Entry 3SPV (X-ray diffraction, 1.30 A resolution); this record covers chains A and C of the 3 polymer chains in the assembly.

[Chain A]
Name: HLA class I histocompatibility antigen, B-8 alpha chain
Organism: Homo sapiens
Reference sequence: P30460 (1B08_HUMAN); residues 1-276 here correspond to UniProt positions 25-300 (UniProt number = residue number + 24)
Amino-acid sequence (276 residues; row label = number of the first residue in the row):
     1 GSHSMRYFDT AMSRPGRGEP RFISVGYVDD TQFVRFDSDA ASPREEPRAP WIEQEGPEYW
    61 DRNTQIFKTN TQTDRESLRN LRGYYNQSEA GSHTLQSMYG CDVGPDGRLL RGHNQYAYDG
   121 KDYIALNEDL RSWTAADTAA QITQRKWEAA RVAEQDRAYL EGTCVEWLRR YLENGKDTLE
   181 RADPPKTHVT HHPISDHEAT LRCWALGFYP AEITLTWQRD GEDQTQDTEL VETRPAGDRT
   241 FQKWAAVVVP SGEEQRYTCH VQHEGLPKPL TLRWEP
Disulfide bonds: C101-C164, C203-C259
Metal / ion sites: Na+: D74, L95, S97

[Chain C]
Name: peptide from Trans-activator protein BZLF1
Reference sequence: P03206 (BZLF1_EBVB9); residues 1-8 here correspond to UniProt positions 190-197 (UniProt number = residue number + 189)
Amino-acid sequence (8 residues; each row starts with the number of its first residue):
     1 RAKFKQLL
UniProt features mapped onto this chain:
  - region: L7, L8 (Leucine-zipper)
  - site: R1 (Recognition of methylation)

[Interface between chain A and chain C]
Pairs across the interface - 50 pairs, chain A then chain C:
  M5(A) with R1(C)
  Y7(A) with R1(C), hydrogen bond (side chain-backbone); A2(C), hydrogen bond (side chain-backbone)
  D9(A) with K5(C), salt bridge
  F22(A) with K5(C)
  R62(A) with F4(C)
  N63(A) with R1(C); A2(C), hydrogen bond (side chain-backbone)
  I66(A) with R1(C); A2(C); K3(C); F4(C), hydrophobic
  F67(A) with A2(C), hydrophobic
  T69(A) with F4(C)
  N70(A) with K3(C), hydrogen bond (side chain-backbone); F4(C); K5(C), hydrogen bond (side chain-backbone)
  T73(A) with K5(C); Q6(C); L7(C)
  D74(A) with K5(C), salt bridge
  E76(A) with L7(C)
  S77(A) with L7(C); L8(C), hydrogen bond (side chain-backbone)
  N80(A) with L7(C); L8(C), hydrogen bond (side chain-backbone)
  Y84(A) with L8(C), hydrogen bond (side chain-backbone)
  L95(A) with L8(C), hydrophobic
  S97(A) with K5(C), hydrogen bond
  Y99(A) with A2(C); K3(C), hydrogen bond (side chain-backbone); K5(C)
  N114(A) with K3(C)
  Y116(A) with K5(C); L8(C), hydrophobic
  Y123(A) with L8(C), hydrophobic
  T143(A) with L8(C), hydrogen bond (side chain-backbone)
  K146(A) with L8(C), hydrogen bond (side chain-backbone)
  W147(A) with Q6(C); L7(C), hydrogen bond (side chain-backbone); L8(C), hydrophobic
  V152(A) with Q6(C)
  Q155(A) with Q6(C), hydrogen bond
  D156(A) with K3(C), salt bridge
  Y159(A) with R1(C), hydrogen bond (side chain-backbone); A2(C); K3(C)
  T163(A) with R1(C)
  W167(A) with R1(C)
  Y171(A) with R1(C), hydrogen bond (side chain-backbone)
Interface residues without a listed pair, chain A (36 interface residues in all): F33, Y59, Q65, L81

[In short]
The interface between chain A and chain C involves 36 residues on one side and 8 on the other, with 16
hydrogen bonds and 3 salt bridges. Polar pairs include D9(A)-K5(C), D74(A)-K5(C) and D156(A)-K3(C). D74(A),
L95(A) and S97(A) coordinate Na+.
Chain A is HLA class I histocompatibility antigen, B-8 alpha chain (Homo sapiens) and chain C is peptide from
Trans-activator protein BZLF1; the structure, Crystal structure of a peptide-HLA complex, was determined by
X-ray diffraction.
